Entry 7F04 (electron microscopy, 2.86 A resolution); this record covers chains E and F of the 6 polymer chains in the assembly.

[Chain E]
Molecule: Cytochrome c biogenesis ATP-binding export protein CcmA
Source organism: Escherichia coli BL21(DE3)
Notes: EC 7.6.2.5
UniProtKB: P33931 (CCMA_ECOLI); residues -1 to 205 here correspond to UniProt positions 1-207 (UniProt number = residue number + 2)
Sequence (207 residues; each row starts with the number of its first residue; numbers below 1 keep their minus sign (Met-1 is residue -1)):
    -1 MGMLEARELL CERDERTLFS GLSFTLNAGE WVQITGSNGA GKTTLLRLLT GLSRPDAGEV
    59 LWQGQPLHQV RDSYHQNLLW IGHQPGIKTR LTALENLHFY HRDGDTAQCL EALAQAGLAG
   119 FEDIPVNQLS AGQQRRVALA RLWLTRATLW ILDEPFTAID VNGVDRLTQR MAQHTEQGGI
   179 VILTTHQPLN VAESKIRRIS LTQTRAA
Not modelled in the structure: 201-205
Bound ions: Mg2+: Thr41 (together with ATP)
Ligand contacts:
  - ATP, molecule 1: Arg11, Arg14, Leu16, Ser35, Asn36, Gly37, Ala38, Gly39, Lys40, Thr41, Thr42, His81, Asp151, Glu152, His184
  - ATP, molecule 2: Phe119, Asn125, Gln126, Leu127, Ser128, Ala129, Gly130, Gln131, Ala156
UniProt features mapped onto this chain:
  - binding site (ATP): Gly34 to Thr41
What the authors report for this chain:
  - binding site for the ligand ATP: Arg11, Arg14, Asn36, Gly37, Lys40, Thr42, His184

[Chain F]
Molecule: Heme exporter protein B
Source organism: Escherichia coli BL21(DE3)
UniProtKB: P0ABL8 (CCMB_ECOLI); residues 1-220 here = UniProt positions 1-220
Sequence (220 residues; row label = number of the first residue in the row):
     1 MMFWRIFRLE LRVAFRHSAE IANPLWFFLI VITLFPLSIG PEPQLLARIA PGIIWVAALL
    61 SSLLALERLF RDDLQDGSLE QLMLLPLPLP AVVLAKVMAH WMVTGLPLLI LSPLVAMLLG
   121 MDVYGWQVMA LTLLLGTPTL GFLGAPGVAL TVGLKRGGVL LSILVLPLTI PLLIFATAAM
   181 DAASMHLPVD GYLAILGALL AGTATLSPFA TAAALRISIQ

[How chain E and chain F interact]
Residue-residue contacts (48; chain E residue first):
  Arg45(E) with Ile219(F), hydrogen bond (side chain-backbone)
  Thr48(E) with Met83(F)
  Leu50(E) with Leu79(F), hydrophobic; Met83(F), hydrophobic; Ile219(F); Gln220(F), hydrogen bond (backbone-side chain)
  Ser51(E) with Gln220(F)
  Arg52(E) with Gln220(F)
  Arg69(E) with Arg216(F)
  Asp70(E) with Pro86(F)
  His73(E) with Leu82(F), hydrogen bond (side chain-backbone); Met83(F), hydrogen bond (side chain-backbone); Leu84(F); Pro86(F)
  Gln74(E) with Pro86(F)
  Leu76(E) with Met83(F); Leu84(F)
  Trp78(E) with Leu79(F); Glu80(F); Met83(F), hydrophobic
  Gln82(E) with Gln75(F); Asp76(F)
  Gly84(E) with Asp76(F), hydrogen bond (backbone-backbone); Gly77(F)
  Ile85(E) with Asp76(F)
  Lys86(E) with Val13(F); Asp72(F), hydrogen bond (side chain-backbone); Asp73(F), salt bridge; Asp76(F)
  Arg88(E) with Arg16(F), hydrogen bond (side chain-backbone); His17(F)
  Leu89(E) with Leu9(F), hydrophobic; Arg12(F); Val13(F), hydrophobic; Arg16(F)
  Thr90(E) with Arg16(F)
  Glu93(E) with Arg12(F); Arg16(F), salt bridge
  His96(E) with Arg5(F)
  Phe97(E) with Met1(F); Arg5(F); Ile6(F), hydrophobic; Leu9(F), hydrophobic
  Tyr98(E) with Glu80(F)
  His99(E) with Arg5(F), hydrogen bond (backbone-side chain)
  Arg100(E) with Arg5(F), hydrogen bond (backbone-side chain)
  Arg139(E) with Glu80(F), salt bridge; Leu84(F)
Also at the interface, not in a pair above, chain E (28 interface residues in all): Gly49, Ile79, Pro83
Also at the interface, not in a pair above, chain F (23 interface residues in all): Leu85

[Overview]
28 residues of chain E face 23 of chain F across their interface; the contacts include 9 hydrogen bonds and 3
salt bridges. Polar pairs include Lys86(E)-Asp73(F), Glu93(E)-Arg16(F) and Arg139(E)-Glu80(F). Ligands of
chain E: ATP. The paper reports a binding site for the ligand ATP at Arg11(E), Arg14(E) and Asn36(E) among
others.
Here chain E is Cytochrome c biogenesis ATP-binding export protein CcmA and chain F is Heme exporter protein
B, both from Escherichia coli BL21(DE3). Entry 7F04 (Cytochrome c-type biogenesis protein CcmABCD from E. coli
in complex with Heme and ATP) was determined by electron microscopy together with 7F02, 7F03, 7VFJ and 7VFP
from the same study.
